PDB entry 9K1C | electron microscopy, 3.20 A resolution | chains R and A of the 4 polymer chains in the assembly

== Chain R ==
Protein: Free fatty acid receptor 1
From: Homo sapiens
UniProtKB: O14842 (FFAR1_HUMAN); residue numbers follow UniProt; this construct covers 1-300
Chain sequence (357 residues; each row starts with the number of its first residue; numbers below 1 keep their minus sign (Met-46 is residue -46)):
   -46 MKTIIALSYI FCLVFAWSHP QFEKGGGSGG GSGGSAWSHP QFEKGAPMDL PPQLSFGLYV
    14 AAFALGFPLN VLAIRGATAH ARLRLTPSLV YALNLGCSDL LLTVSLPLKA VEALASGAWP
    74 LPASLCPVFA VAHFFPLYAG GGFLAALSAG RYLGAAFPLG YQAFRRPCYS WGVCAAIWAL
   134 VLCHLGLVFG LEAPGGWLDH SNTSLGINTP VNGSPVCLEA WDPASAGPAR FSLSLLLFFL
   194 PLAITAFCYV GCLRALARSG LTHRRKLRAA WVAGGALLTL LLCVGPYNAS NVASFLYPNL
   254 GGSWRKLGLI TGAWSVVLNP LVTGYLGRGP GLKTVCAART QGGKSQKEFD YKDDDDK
Not modelled in the structure: -46 to 0, 280-310
Sequence notes: initiating methionine (-46); expression tag (-45 to 0, 301-310)
Cystine bridges: Cys79-Cys170
Ligand contacts: docosa-4,7,10,13,16,19-hexaenoic acid (HXA): Pro40, Tyr44, Gly95, Ala99, Ala102, Gly103, Leu106, Tyr114, Val126, Ile130, Val134, Leu190, Pro194, Ile197

== Chain A ==
Protein: Guanine nucleotide-binding protein G(i) subunit alpha-1
From: Homo sapiens
UniProtKB: P63096 (GNAI1_HUMAN); residue numbers follow UniProt; this construct covers 1-354
Chain sequence (354 residues; row label = number of the first residue in the row):
     1 MGCTLSAEDK AAVERSKMID RNLREDGEKA AREVKLLLLG AGESGKCTIV KQMKIIHEAG
    61 YSEEECKQYK AVVYSNTIQS IIAIIRAMGR LKIDFGDSAR ADDARQLFVL AGAAEEGFMT
   121 AELAGVIKRL WKDSGVQACF NRSREYQLND SAAYYLNDLD RIAQPNYIPT QQDVLRTRVK
   181 TTGIVETHFT FKDLHFKMFD VTAQRSERKK WIHCFEGVTA IIFCVALSDY DLVLAEDEEM
   241 NRMHASMKLF DSICNNKWFT DTSIILFLNK KDLFEEKIKK SPLTICYPEY AGSNTYEEAA
   301 AYIQCQFEDL NKRKDTKEIY THFTCSTDTK NVQFVFDAVT DVIIKNNLKD CGLF
Not modelled in the structure: 1-3, 56-181, 235-240
Sequence notes: engineered mutation Cys47 (Ser in P63096), Thr202 (Gly in P63096), Ala203 (Gly in P63096), Ala245 (Glu in P63096), Ser326 (Ala in P63096)
UniProt features mapped onto this chain:
  - region: Lys35 to Lys46, Thr48 (G1 motif), Asp173 to Thr181 (G2 motif), Phe196 to Val201, Gln204, Arg205 (G3 motif), Ile265 to Asp272 (G4 motif), Thr324, Cys325, Thr327 to Thr329 (G5 motif)
  - binding site (GTP): Glu43 to Lys46, Thr48, Ser151, Leu175 to Thr181, Asp200, Val201, Gln204, Asn269 to Asp272
  - binding site (Mg(2+)): Thr181
  - modified residue: Arg178 (ADP-ribosylarginine), Gln204 (Deamidated glutamine), Cys351 (ADP-ribosylcysteine)
  - lipidation: Gly2 (N-myristoyl glycine), Cys3 (S-palmitoyl cysteine)
  - natural variant: Gly40 (G40C: In NEDHISB; G40R: In NEDHISB), Gly45 (G45D: In NEDHISB), Thr48 (T48I: In NEDHISB; T48K: In NEDHISB), Gln52 (Q52P: In NEDHISB), Ser75 (deletion: In NEDHISB; uncertain significance), Gln172 (deletion: In NEDHISB), Asp173 (D173V: In NEDHISB), Glu186 to Phe189 (deletion: In NEDHISB; uncertain significance), Cys224 (C224Y: In NEDHISB), Lys270 (K270N: In NEDHISB; K270R: In NEDHISB), Asp272 (D272G: In NEDHISB), Val332 (V332E: In NEDHISB; uncertain significance)
  - mutagenesis: Gly42 (G42R: Abolishes switch to an activated conformation and dissociation from beta and gamma subunits upon GTP binding. Abolishes interaction with RGS family members), Glu116 (E116L: Enhances interaction (inactive GDP-bound) with RGS14), Gln147 (Q147L: Enhances interaction (inactive GDP-bound) with RGS14)

== Interface between chain R and chain A ==
Residue-residue contacts (42; chain R residue first):
  Arg37(R) with Asp350(A), salt bridge
  Thr39(R) with Asp350(A)
  Pro40(R) with Asp350(A)
  Ser41(R) with Asp350(A); Cys351(A), hydrogen bond (side chain-backbone)
  Arg104(R) with Cys351(A); Leu353(A)
  Gly107(R) with Asn347(A), hydrogen bond (backbone-side chain)
  Ala108(R) with Ile344(A)
  Pro111(R) with Thr340(A); Ile343(A), hydrophobic; Ile344(A), hydrophobic; Asn347(A), hydrogen bond (backbone-side chain)
  Leu112(R) with Leu194(A), hydrophobic; Phe336(A), hydrophobic; Ile343(A), hydrophobic
  Tyr114(R) with Asn347(A); Cys351(A)
  Gln115(R) with Ala31(A), hydrogen bond (side chain-backbone); Arg32(A); Ile343(A)
  Arg118(R) with Asp350(A), salt bridge
  Arg119(R) with Glu28(A), salt bridge
  Leu209(R) with Leu348(A), hydrophobic
  Ser212(R) with Asp341(A)
  Gly213(R) with Tyr320(A), hydrogen bond (backbone-side chain); Asp341(A), hydrogen bond (backbone-side chain)
  Leu214(R) with Glu318(A); Asp341(A); Ile344(A), hydrophobic; Lys345(A)
  Thr215(R) with Asp315(A); Glu318(A)
  Arg217(R) with Thr316(A)
  Arg218(R) with Thr316(A), hydrogen bond (side chain-backbone); Glu318(A), salt bridge; Lys345(A)
  Arg221(R) with Phe354(A)
  Ala222(R) with Leu353(A)
  Val225(R) with Leu353(A), hydrophobic
  Tyr278(R) with Cys351(A); Gly352(A)
Interface residues without a listed pair, chain R (28 interface residues in all): Leu100, Gly103, Cys205, Ala226
Interface residues without a listed pair, chain A (22 interface residues in all): Lys317

== Overview ==
The interface between chain R and chain A involves 28 residues on one side and 22 on the other; the contacts
include 7 hydrogen bonds and 4 salt bridges. Among the polar pairs are Arg37(R)-Asp350(A), Arg118(R)-Asp350(A)
and Arg119(R)-Glu28(A). Bound to chain R: docosa-4,7,10,13,16,19-hexaenoic acid.
Here chain R is Free fatty acid receptor 1 and chain A is Guanine nucleotide-binding protein G(i) subunit
alpha-1, both from Homo sapiens. Entry 9K1C (Cryo-EM structure of the DHA bound FFA1-Gi complex) was
determined by electron microscopy (same publication as 9K1D).
